PDB entry 8Y7X | electron microscopy, 3.09 A resolution | chains B and C of the 6 polymer chains in the assembly

[Chain B (and C)]
Molecule: Spike glycoprotein
From: Human coronavirus HKU1 (isolate N1)
Notes: chain C of this document is another copy of the same molecule, construct and numbering; everything in this record applies to it too
UniProt: Q5MQD0 (SPIKE_CVHN1); residues 14-1281 here = UniProt positions 14-1281
Chain sequence (1268 residues; each row starts with the number of its first residue):
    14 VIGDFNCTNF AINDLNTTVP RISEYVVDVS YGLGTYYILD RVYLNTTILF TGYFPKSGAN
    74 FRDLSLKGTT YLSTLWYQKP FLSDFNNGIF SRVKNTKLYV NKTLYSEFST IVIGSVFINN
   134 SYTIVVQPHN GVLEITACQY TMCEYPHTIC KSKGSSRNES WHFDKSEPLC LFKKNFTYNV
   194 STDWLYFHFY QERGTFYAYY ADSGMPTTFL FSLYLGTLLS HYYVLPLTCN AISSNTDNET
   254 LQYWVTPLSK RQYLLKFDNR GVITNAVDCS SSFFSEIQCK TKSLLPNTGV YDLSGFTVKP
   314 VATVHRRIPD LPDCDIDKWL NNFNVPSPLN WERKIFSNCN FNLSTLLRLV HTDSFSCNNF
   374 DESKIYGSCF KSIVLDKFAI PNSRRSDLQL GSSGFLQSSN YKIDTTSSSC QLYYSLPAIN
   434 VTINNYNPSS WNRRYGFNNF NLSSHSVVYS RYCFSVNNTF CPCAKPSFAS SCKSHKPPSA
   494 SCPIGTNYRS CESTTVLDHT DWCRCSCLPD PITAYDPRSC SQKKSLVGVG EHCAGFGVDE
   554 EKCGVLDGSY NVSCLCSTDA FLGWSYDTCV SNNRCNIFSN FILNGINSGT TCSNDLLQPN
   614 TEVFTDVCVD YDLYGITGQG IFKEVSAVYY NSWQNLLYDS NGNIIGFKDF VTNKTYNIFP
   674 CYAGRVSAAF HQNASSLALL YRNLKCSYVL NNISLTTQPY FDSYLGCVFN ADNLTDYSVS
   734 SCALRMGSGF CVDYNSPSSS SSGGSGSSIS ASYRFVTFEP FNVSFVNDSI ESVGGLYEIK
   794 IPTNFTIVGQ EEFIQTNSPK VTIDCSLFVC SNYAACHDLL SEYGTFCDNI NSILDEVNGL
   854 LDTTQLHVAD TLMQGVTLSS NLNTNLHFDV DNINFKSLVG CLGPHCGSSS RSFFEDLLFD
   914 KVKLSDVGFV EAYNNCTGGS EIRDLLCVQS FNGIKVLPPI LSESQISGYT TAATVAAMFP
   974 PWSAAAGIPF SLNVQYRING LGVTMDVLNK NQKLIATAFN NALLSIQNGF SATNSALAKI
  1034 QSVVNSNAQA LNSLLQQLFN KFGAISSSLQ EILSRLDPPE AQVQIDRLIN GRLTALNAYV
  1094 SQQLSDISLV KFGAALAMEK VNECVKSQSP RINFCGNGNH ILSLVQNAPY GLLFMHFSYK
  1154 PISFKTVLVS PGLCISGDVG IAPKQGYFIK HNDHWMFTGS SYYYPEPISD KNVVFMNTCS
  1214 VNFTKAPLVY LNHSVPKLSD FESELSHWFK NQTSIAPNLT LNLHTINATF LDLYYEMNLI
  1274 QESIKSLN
Disordered / not traced: 749-764, 1225-1281
Differences from the reference sequence: engineered mutation Gly-756 (Arg in Q5MQD0), Gly-757 (Arg in Q5MQD0), Ser-758 (Lys in Q5MQD0), Gly-759 (Arg in Q5MQD0), Ser-760 (Arg in Q5MQD0), Pro-1071 (Ala in Q5MQD0), Pro-1072 (Leu in Q5MQD0)
Disulfides: Cys-20/Cys-156, Cys-151/Cys-183, Cys-163/Cys-242, Cys-282/Cys-292, Cys-327/Cys-352, Cys-370/Cys-423, Cys-382/Cys-605, Cys-474/Cys-495, Cys-476/Cys-567, Cys-485/Cys-516, Cys-504/Cys-518, Cys-520/Cys-533, Cys-556/Cys-569, Cys-621/Cys-674, Cys-699/Cys-720, Cys-735/Cys-744, Cys-818/Cys-840, Cys-823/Cys-829, Cys-894/Cys-899, Cys-929/Cys-940, Cys-1117/Cys-1128, Cys-1167/Cys-1212
Covalent attachments: N-acetylglucosamine (NAG) linked to Asn-58, Asn-188, Asn-666, Asn-686, Asn-705, Asn-726, Asn-775, Asn-780, Asn-797, Asn-928, Asn-1215
UniProt features mapped onto this chain:
  - region: Ser-905 to Tyr-926 (Fusion peptide 1), Glu-924 to Phe-944 (Fusion peptide 2)
  - site: Arg-904, Ser-905 (Cleavage)
  - glycosylation (N-linked (GlcNAc...) asparagine): Asn-19, Asn-29, Asn-58, Asn-114, Asn-132, Asn-171, Asn-188, Asn-192, Asn-251, Asn-355, Asn-433, Asn-454, Asn-470, Asn-564, Asn-666, Asn-686, Asn-705, Asn-726, Asn-775, Asn-780 and 8 more in UniProt

[Chain B / chain C interface]
Contacting residue pairs - 111 pairs, chain B then chain C:
  Thr-310(B) with Asn-825(C)
  Asp-323(B) with Leu-184(C); Lys-186(C)
  Leu-324(B) with Leu-184(C)
  Pro-325(B) with Lys-186(C)
  Asn-351(B) with Pro-181(C), hydrogen bond (side chain-backbone); Leu-182(C); Cys-183(C); Lys-186(C)
  Gly-602(B) with Leu-182(C)
  Thr-603(B) with Leu-182(C); Cys-183(C), hydrogen bond (side chain-backbone)
  Asp-623(B) with Gln-1063(C), hydrogen bond
  Thr-630(B) with Gln-1063(C)
  Gln-632(B) with Gln-1063(C), hydrogen bond
  Tyr-642(B) with Leu-57(C), hydrophobic; Arg-273(C)
  Trp-646(B) with Asp-53(C); Thr-221(C); Phe-222(C)
  Gln-647(B) with Val-55(C)
  Asn-648(B) with Asp-53(C)
  Leu-649(B) with Asp-53(C), hydrogen bond (backbone-backbone); Arg-54(C); Val-55(C), hydrogen bond (backbone-backbone)
  Leu-650(B) with Val-55(C); Leu-57(C), hydrophobic
  Tyr-651(B) with Arg-54(C); Val-55(C), hydrogen bond (backbone-backbone)
  Asp-652(B) with Tyr-56(C)
  Ser-653(B) with Thr-59(C)
  Asn-654(B) with Gln-1049(C); Phe-1052(C)
  Asn-656(B) with Phe-1052(C)
  Ile-658(B) with Ile-935(C), hydrophobic
  Asn-670(B) with Ile-935(C)
  Ile-671(B) with Ile-935(C)
  Phe-672(B) with Ile-935(C), hydrophobic
  Pro-673(B) with Phe-944(C)
  Tyr-675(B) with Phe-944(C), hydrophobic
  Arg-678(B) with Asp-817(C), salt bridge
  Arg-695(B) with Lys-948(C); Leu-950(C)
  Asn-696(B) with Val-923(C); Tyr-926(C); Asn-927(C); Lys-948(C)
  Tyr-717(B) with Val-920(C)
  Gly-740(B) with Pro-952(C); Ile-953(C)
  Ser-741(B) with Pro-952(C), hydrogen bond (backbone-backbone); Ile-953(C)
  Gly-742(B) with Ile-953(C), hydrogen bond (backbone-backbone); Gln-958(C)
  Phe-771(B) with Leu-954(C), hydrophobic; Gln-958(C), hydrogen bond (backbone-side chain)
  Glu-772(B) with Gln-958(C), hydrogen bond; Tyr-962(C), hydrogen bond
  Pro-773(B) with Tyr-962(C)
  Phe-774(B) with Leu-859(C); Asp-863(C); Tyr-962(C)
  Val-776(B) with Met-866(C), hydrophobic; Val-869(C); Leu-871(C)
  Ser-777(B) with Val-869(C); Thr-870(C), hydrogen bond (backbone-side chain); Leu-871(C), hydrogen bond (backbone-backbone)
  Phe-778(B) with Leu-871(C)
  Val-779(B) with Thr-870(C); Leu-871(C), hydrogen bond (backbone-backbone); Ser-872(C), hydrogen bond (backbone-side chain); Ser-873(C), hydrogen bond (backbone-backbone)
  Asn-780(B) with Ser-873(C); Asn-874(C)
  Asp-781(B) with Ser-872(C), hydrogen bond (backbone-side chain)
  Ile-783(B) with Ser-872(C); Asn-874(C); Leu-875(C), hydrophobic; His-880(C); Pro-973(C)
  Glu-784(B) with His-880(C), salt bridge
  Tyr-790(B) with Trp-975(C), hydrophobic
  Ile-792(B) with Trp-975(C), hydrophobic
  Asn-1053(B) with Gly-837(C)
  Lys-1054(B) with Glu-835(C)
  Phe-1055(B) with Tyr-836(C), hydrophobic
  Gly-1056(B) with Glu-835(C), hydrogen bond (backbone-side chain)
  Ala-1091(B) with Asn-1090(C)
  Ser-1094(B) with Ser-1094(C), hydrogen bond
  Ser-1098(B) with Leu-1097(C)
  Pro-1123(B) with Ser-1122(C)
  Arg-1124(B) with Glu-1112(C), salt bridge; Glu-1116(C), salt bridge; Arg-1124(C)
  Ile-1125(B) with Asn-1115(C); Ser-1120(C)
  Asn-1126(B) with Asn-1115(C)
  Asn-1130(B) with Gln-867(C)
  Pro-1164(B) with Leu-985(C), hydrophobic
  Ala-1175(B) with Tyr-989(C)
  Tyr-1180(B) with Gly-980(C), hydrogen bond (side chain-backbone)
  Phe-1208(B) with Lys-1204(C)
  Met-1209(B) with Gln-988(C); Met-998(C), hydrophobic; Asn-1002(C)
  Asn-1210(B) with Asp-999(C)
  Thr-1211(B) with Asp-999(C); Asn-1002(C), hydrogen bond (backbone-side chain)
  Cys-1212(B) with Asn-1002(C)
  Ser-1213(B) with Asn-1002(C)
Also at the interface, not in a pair above, chain B (85 interface residues in all): Lys-263, Lys-312, Ser-350, Lys-384, Gly-631, Gly-655, Ile-657, Cys-674, Ala-676, Leu-718, Arg-738, Asn-775, Ser-782, Ala-1057, Leu-1102, Phe-1216
Also at the interface, not in a pair above, chain C (87 interface residues in all): Tyr-50, Cys-151, Glu-180, Ile-816, Leu-820, Tyr-826, Asp-831, Ala-862, Gly-932, Ser-933, Glu-934, Leu-938, Ser-943, Pro-951, Ser-955, Phe-972, Pro-974, Pro-982, Glu-1064, Ser-1101, Pro-1123

[Summary]
The interface between chain B and chain C involves 85 residues on one side and 87 on the other, with 22
hydrogen bonds and 4 salt bridges. Polar contacts include Arg-678(B)/Asp-817(C), Glu-784(B)/His-880(C) and
Arg-1124(B)/Glu-1112(C).
Both chains are Spike glycoprotein (Human coronavirus HKU1 (isolate N1)). Entry 8Y7X (Structure of HCoV-HKU1A
spike in the functionally anchored-3up conformation with 3TMPRSS2) was determined by electron microscopy
together with 8Y7Y, 8Y87, 8Y88, 8Y89, 8Y8A and 8Y8B from the same study.
